PDB entry 6E8E | X-ray diffraction, 2.25 A resolution | chains A and B

Chain A:
Name: Beta sliding clamp, DNA mismatch repair protein MutL
From: Escherichia coli (strain K12)
Reference sequence: chimeric construct of P0A988, A7ZV39: residues 39-404 from P0A988 (DPO3B_ECOLI) positions 1-366 (UniProt number = residue number - 38); residues 414-517 from A7ZV39 positions 466-569 (UniProt number = residue number + 52)
Chain sequence (517 residues; numbered 1 to 517; the number before each row is that of its first residue):
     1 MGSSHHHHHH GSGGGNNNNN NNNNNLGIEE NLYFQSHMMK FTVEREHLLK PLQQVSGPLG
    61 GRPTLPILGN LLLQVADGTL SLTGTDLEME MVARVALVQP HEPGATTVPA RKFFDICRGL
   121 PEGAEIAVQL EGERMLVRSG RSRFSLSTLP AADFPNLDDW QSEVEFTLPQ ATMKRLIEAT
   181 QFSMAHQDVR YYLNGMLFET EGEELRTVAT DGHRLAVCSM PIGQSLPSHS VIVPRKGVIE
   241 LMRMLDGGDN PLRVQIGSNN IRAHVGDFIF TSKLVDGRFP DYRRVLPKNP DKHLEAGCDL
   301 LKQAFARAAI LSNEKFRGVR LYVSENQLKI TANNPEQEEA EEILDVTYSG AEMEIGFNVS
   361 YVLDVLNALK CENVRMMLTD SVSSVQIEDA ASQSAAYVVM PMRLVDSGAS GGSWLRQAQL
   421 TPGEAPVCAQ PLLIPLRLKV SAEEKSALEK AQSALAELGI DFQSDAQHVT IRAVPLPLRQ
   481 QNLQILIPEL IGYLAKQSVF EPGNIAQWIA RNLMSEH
Disordered / not traced: 1-24, 60, 405-425, 515-517
Differences from the reference sequence: initiating methionine (1); expression tag (2-38); linker (405-413)
Modified / non-standard residues: Cys428 (S-hydroxycysteine; CSO)
Curated features (UniProtKB/Swiss-Prot):
  - binding site (DNA): Arg62, Arg111, Gln187, Tyr191, Tyr192
From the paper describing this entry:
  - binding site for sulfate ion: Arg479, Gln480

Chain B:
Name: Beta sliding clamp, DNA mismatch repair protein MutL
From: Escherichia coli (strain K12)
Reference sequence: chimeric construct of P0A988, A7ZV39: residues 39-404 from P0A988 (DPO3B_ECOLI) positions 1-366 (UniProt number = residue number - 38); residues 414-517 from A7ZV39 positions 466-569 (UniProt number = residue number + 52)
Chain sequence (517 residues; row label = number of the first residue in the row):
     1 MGSSHHHHHH GSGGGNNNNN NNNNNLGIEE NLYFQSHMMK FTVEREHLLK PLQQVSGPLG
    61 GRPTLPILGN LLLQVADGTL SLTGTDLEME MVARVALVQP HEPGATTVPA RKFFDICRGL
   121 PEGAEIAVQL EGERMLVRSG RSRFSLSTLP AADFPNLDDW QSEVEFTLPQ ATMKRLIEAT
   181 QFSMAHQDVR YYLNGMLFET EGEELRTVAT DGHRLAVCSM PIGQSLPSHS VIVPRKGVIE
   241 LMRMLDGGDN PLRVQIGSNN IRAHVGDFIF TSKLVDGRFP DYRRVLPKNP DKHLEAGCDL
   301 LKQAFARAAI LSNEKFRGVR LYVSENQLKI TANNPEQEEA EEILDVTYSG AEMEIGFNVS
   361 YVLDVLNALK CENVRMMLTD SVSSVQIEDA ASQSAAYVVM PMRLVDSGAS GGSWLRQAQL
   421 TPGEAPVCAQ PLLIPLRLKV SAEEKSALEK AQSALAELGI DFQSDAQHVT IRAVPLPLRQ
   481 QNLQILIPEL IGYLAKQSVF EPGNIAQWIA RNLMSEH
Disordered / not traced: 1-36, 60-61, 405-425, 515-517
Differences from the reference sequence: initiating methionine (1); expression tag (2-38); linker (405-413)
Curated features (UniProtKB/Swiss-Prot):
  - binding site (DNA): Arg62, Arg111, Gln187, Tyr191, Tyr192

How chain A and chain B interact:
Residue-residue contacts (61):
  Pro109(A) - Glu338(B)
  Lys112(A) - Ile310(B)
  Lys112(A) - Leu311(B)
  Lys112(A) - Asn334(B)
  Lys112(A) - Glu336(B)  salt bridge
  Lys112(A) - Glu338(B)  salt bridge
  Asp115(A) - Ile310(B)
  Ile116(A) - Ile310(B)
  Gly119(A) - Arg307(B)  hydrogen bond (backbone-side chain)
  Leu120(A) - Arg307(B)
  Arg141(A) - Glu341(B)
  Arg141(A) - Glu342(B)
  Arg141(A) - Ile343(B)  hydrogen bond (backbone-backbone)
  Arg141(A) - Asp345(B)  salt bridge
  Ser142(A) - Arg307(B)
  Ser142(A) - Glu341(B)
  Ser142(A) - Glu342(B)  hydrogen bond
  Arg143(A) - Glu339(B)
  Arg143(A) - Ala340(B)
  Arg143(A) - Glu341(B)  hydrogen bond (backbone-backbone)
  Phe144(A) - Arg307(B)
  Phe144(A) - Leu311(B)  hydrophobic
  Phe144(A) - Glu339(B)
  Phe144(A) - Ala340(B)  hydrophobic
  Phe144(A) - Glu342(B)
  Ser145(A) - Leu311(B)
  Ser145(A) - Glu338(B)
  Ser145(A) - Glu339(B)  hydrogen bond (backbone-backbone)
  Leu146(A) - Leu311(B)  hydrophobic
  Leu146(A) - Glu338(B)
  Ser147(A) - Glu338(B)  hydrogen bond
  Gln303(A) - Gly119(B)
  Arg307(A) - Gly119(B)  hydrogen bond (side chain-backbone)
  Arg307(A) - Leu120(B)
  Arg307(A) - Ser142(B)
  Arg307(A) - Phe144(B)
  Ile310(A) - Asp115(B)
  Ile310(A) - Ile116(B)
  Leu311(A) - Phe144(B)  hydrophobic
  Leu311(A) - Leu146(B)  hydrophobic
  Gln327(A) - Arg141(B)
  Asn334(A) - Lys112(B)
  Glu336(A) - Lys112(B)  salt bridge
  Glu338(A) - Pro109(B)
  Glu338(A) - Lys112(B)  salt bridge
  Glu338(A) - Ser145(B)
  Glu338(A) - Leu146(B)
  Glu338(A) - Ser147(B)  hydrogen bond
  Glu339(A) - Phe144(B)
  Glu339(A) - Ser145(B)  hydrogen bond (backbone-backbone)
  Ala340(A) - Arg143(B)
  Ala340(A) - Phe144(B)  hydrophobic
  Glu341(A) - Arg141(B)
  Glu341(A) - Ser142(B)
  Glu341(A) - Arg143(B)  hydrogen bond (backbone-backbone)
  Glu342(A) - Arg141(B)
  Glu342(A) - Ser142(B)  hydrogen bond
  Glu342(A) - Phe144(B)
  Ile343(A) - Arg141(B)  hydrogen bond (backbone-side chain)
  Leu344(A) - Arg141(B)
  Asp345(A) - Arg141(B)  salt bridge
Other interface residues (no listed pair), chain A (29 interface residues in all): Pro121
Other interface residues (no listed pair), chain B (28 interface residues in all): Pro121, Gln303, Leu344

Overview:
29 residues of chain A face 28 of chain B across their interface, with 12 hydrogen bonds and 6 salt bridges.
Among the polar pairs are Lys112(A)-Glu336(B), Lys112(A)-Glu338(B) and Arg141(A)-Asp345(B). From the paper: a
binding site for sulfate ion at Arg479(A) and Gln480(A).
Here chain A is Beta sliding clamp, DNA mismatch repair protein MutL and chain B is Beta sliding clamp, DNA
mismatch repair protein MutL, both from Escherichia coli (strain K12). Entry 6E8E (Crystal structure of the
Escherichia coli sliding clamp-MutL complex) was determined by X-ray diffraction, deposited together with
6E8D.
